PDB entry 7DVV | X-ray diffraction, 2.49 A resolution | chains A and L of the 4 polymer chains in the assembly

# Chain A
Molecule: HTH marR-type domain-containing protein
Source organism: Streptococcus agalactiae serotype III (strain NEM316)
Notes: fragment: heme sensor protein
UniProtKB: Q8E4J9 (Q8E4J9_STRA3); residue numbers follow UniProt; this construct covers 1-146
Amino-acid sequence (153 residues; numbered 1 to 153; the number before each row is that of its first residue):
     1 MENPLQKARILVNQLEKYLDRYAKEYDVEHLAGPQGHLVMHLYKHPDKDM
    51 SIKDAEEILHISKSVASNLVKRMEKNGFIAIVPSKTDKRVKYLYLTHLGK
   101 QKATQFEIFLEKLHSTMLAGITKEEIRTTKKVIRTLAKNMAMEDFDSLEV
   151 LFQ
Not modelled in the structure: 1-2, 142-153
Differences from the reference sequence: expression tag (147-153)
Reported in the primary citation:
  - binding site for the 28-nt DNA strand (chain L): Lys53, Ser62, Lys63, Ser64, Ser67, Arg72, Arg89
  - mutagenesis - R89A: abolished binding to the 28-nt DNA strand (chain L)
  - mutagenesis - K53A, S62A, K63A, S67A, K75A, H114A (Kd 25 nM): unchanged binding to the 28-nt DNA strand (chain L)
  - mutagenesis - R72A: decreased binding to the 28-nt DNA strand (chain L)

# Chain L
Molecule: 28-nt DNA strand
Sequence (28 nucleotides; row label = number of the first residue in the row):
     1 TAAAATAGTTCTCACGATAACTATTAAA

# How chain A and chain L interact
Pairs across the interface (19):
  Pro34(A) with DC15(L), phosphate contact; DG16(L), phosphate contact
  Gln35(A) with DC15(L), hydrogen bond to the phosphate
  His60(A) with DA17(L), phosphate contact
  Ile61(A) with DA17(L), phosphate contact
  Ser62(A) with DA17(L), hydrogen bond to the phosphate; DT18(L), base contact
  Ser64(A) with DA17(L), base contact; DT18(L), hydrogen bond to the base
  Val65(A) with DG16(L), phosphate contact; DA17(L), phosphate contact
  Arg72(A) with DA14(L), phosphate contact; DC15(L), salt bridge to the phosphate
  Thr86(A) with DT25(L), phosphate contact
  Asp87(A) with DT25(L), sugar contact
  Lys88(A) with DT24(L), phosphate contact; DT25(L), hydrogen bond to the phosphate
  Arg89(A) with DT24(L), base contact; DT25(L), sugar contact
Other interface residues (no listed pair), chain A (15 interface residues in all): Ala32, Gly33, Lys63
Other interface residues (no listed pair), chain L (11 interface residues in all): DA19, DA20, DA23, DA26

# Overview
15 residues of chain A face 11 of chain L across their interface; the contacts include 4 hydrogen bonds and 1
salt bridge. Among the polar pairs are Ser64(A)-DT18(L), Gln35(A)-DC15(L) and Ser62(A)-DA17(L). The paper
reports a binding site for the 28-nt DNA strand (chain L) at Lys53(A), Ser62(A) and Lys63(A) among others;
R89A of chain A abolishes binding to the 28-nt DNA strand (chain L); 8 substitutions were tested in all.
Here chain A is HTH marR-type domain-containing protein (Streptococcus agalactiae serotype III (strain
NEM316)) and chain L is a 28-nt DNA strand. Entry 7DVV (Heme sensor protein PefR from Streptococcus agalactiae
bound to operator DNA (28-mer)) was determined by X-ray diffraction together with 7DVR, 7DVS, 7DVT and 7DVU
from the same study.
